8A1B - chain A; structure by X-ray diffraction, 1.70 A resolution.

Chain A:
Protein: TraI
From: Escherichia coli
UniProtKB: D9Z5Q2 (D9Z5Q2_ECOLX); residues 1-299 here correspond to UniProt positions 2-300 (UniProt number = residue number + 1)
Sequence (306 residues; row label = number of the first residue in the row):
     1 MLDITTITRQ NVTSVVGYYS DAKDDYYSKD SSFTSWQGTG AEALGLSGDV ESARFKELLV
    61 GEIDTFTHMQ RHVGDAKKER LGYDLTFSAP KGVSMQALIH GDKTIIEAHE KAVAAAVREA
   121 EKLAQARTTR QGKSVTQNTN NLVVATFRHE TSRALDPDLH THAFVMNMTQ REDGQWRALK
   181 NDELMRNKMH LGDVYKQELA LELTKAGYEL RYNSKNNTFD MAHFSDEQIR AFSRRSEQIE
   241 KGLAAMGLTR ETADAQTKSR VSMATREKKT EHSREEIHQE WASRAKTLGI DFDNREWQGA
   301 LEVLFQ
Not modelled in the structure: 261-271
Sequence notes: expression tag (300-306)
Metal / ion sites: Mn2+: His149, His160, His162
From the paper describing this entry:
  - Mn2+ coordination: His149, His160, His162
  - conformationally variable residues (order/disorder transition): Val261 to Glu271
  - contacts within the chain: Asp25-Arg274 (hydrogen bond)
  - catalytic residues: Tyr18, Asp84 (proposed by the authors, not directly observed)

Overview:
The Mn2+ site is built by His149, His160 and His162. The paper reports catalytic residues Tyr18 and Asp84;
Mn2+ coordination by His149, His160 and His162.
Chain A is TraI (Escherichia coli); the structure, TraI trans-esterase domain from pKM101 (apo), was
determined by X-ray diffraction, deposited together with 8A1C.
